PDB entry 8ZC9 | electron microscopy, 3.14 A resolution | chains B and C of the 6 polymer chains in the assembly

# Chain B
Molecule: SIR2-like domain-containing protein
Organism: Bacillus subtilis
Reference sequence: D4G637 (D4G637_BACNB); numbering as in UniProt (aligned over 1-1005)
Sequence (1005 residues; numbered 1 to 1005; the number before each row is that of its first residue):
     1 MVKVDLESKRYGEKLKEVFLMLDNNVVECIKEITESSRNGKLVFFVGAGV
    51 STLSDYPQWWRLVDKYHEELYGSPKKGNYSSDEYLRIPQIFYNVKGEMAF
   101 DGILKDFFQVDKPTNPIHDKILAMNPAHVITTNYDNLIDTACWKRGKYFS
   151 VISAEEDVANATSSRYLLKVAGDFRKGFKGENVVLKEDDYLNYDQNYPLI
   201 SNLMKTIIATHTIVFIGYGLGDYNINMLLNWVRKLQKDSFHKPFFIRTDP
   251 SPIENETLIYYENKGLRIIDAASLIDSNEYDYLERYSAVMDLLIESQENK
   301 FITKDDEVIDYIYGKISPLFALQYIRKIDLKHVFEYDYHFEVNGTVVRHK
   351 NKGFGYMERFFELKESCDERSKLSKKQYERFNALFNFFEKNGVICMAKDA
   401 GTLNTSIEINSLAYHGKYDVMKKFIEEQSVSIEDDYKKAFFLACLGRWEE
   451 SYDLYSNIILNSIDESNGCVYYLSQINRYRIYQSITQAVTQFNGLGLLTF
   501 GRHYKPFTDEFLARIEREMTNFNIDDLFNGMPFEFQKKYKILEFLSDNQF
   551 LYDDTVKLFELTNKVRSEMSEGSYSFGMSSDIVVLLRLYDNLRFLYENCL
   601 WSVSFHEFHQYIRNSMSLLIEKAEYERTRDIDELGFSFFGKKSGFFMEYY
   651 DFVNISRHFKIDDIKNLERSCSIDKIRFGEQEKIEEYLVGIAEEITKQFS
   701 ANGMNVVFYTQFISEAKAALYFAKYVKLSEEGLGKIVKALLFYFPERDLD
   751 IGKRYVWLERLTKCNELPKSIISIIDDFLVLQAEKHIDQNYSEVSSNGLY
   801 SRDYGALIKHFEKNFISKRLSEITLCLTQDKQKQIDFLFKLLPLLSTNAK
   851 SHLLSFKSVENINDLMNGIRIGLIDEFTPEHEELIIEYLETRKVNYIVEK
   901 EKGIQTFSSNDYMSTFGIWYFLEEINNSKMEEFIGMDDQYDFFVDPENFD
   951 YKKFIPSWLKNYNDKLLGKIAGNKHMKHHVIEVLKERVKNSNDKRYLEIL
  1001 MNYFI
Not modelled in the structure: 1-6, 564-577, 630-643
Differences from the reference sequence: conflict A171 (His in D4G637)
Residues lining bound ligands: NAD (nicotinamide-adenine-dinucleotide): A48, G49, T52, L53, Q58, W60, N78, Y79, Y84, G217, Y218, G219, T248, D249, Y282, Y286
What the authors report for this chain:
  - binding site for NAD: Q58, W60, Y84, D249, Y282
  - catalytic residues: N133, Y134, D135 (by similarity / conservation)
  - mutagenesis - Y134A, D135A, N202A, L1000A/M1001A: decreased catalytic activity on TTP
  - mutagenesis - R86E: decreased catalytic activity
  - mutagenesis - Y260E: unchanged catalytic activity
  - mutagenesis - R86E: decreased stability

# Chain C
Molecule: tail tube protein
Organism: Bacillus subtilis
Reference sequence: A0A162TY69 (A0A162TY69_BACIU); numbering as in UniProt (aligned over 1-264)
Sequence (264 residues; each row starts with the number of its first residue):
     1 MKTVIQDTADVYFKRKSDGKLVFTAEAQTASFSQAISEEKLRGGIGNKPL
    51 YILKSEKEINLTVKNAFFDLEWLAMTQGETIQEETKVKVFDREHGLIVDD
   101 TNKVTLKGKPVSDVTFYNKKGLTYKIAVSTDGTYTIPTAFAAAKDKLTAV
   151 YQIEKVGRRLAIKASKFSERYEVEYRTIAYNPDTEEVYSDIYIQFPNVSP
   201 SGEFEMSLENGNALAPEIKFEALADTDTDEMAVVIEASRDENTAAPVEDT
   251 TGSTQSSDLGGTTE
Not modelled in the structure: 80-167, 179-188, 240-264

# Chain B / chain C interface
Pairs across the interface (104):
  R480(B) - L208(C)  hydrogen bond (side chain-backbone)
  Q483(B) - L208(C)  hydrogen bond (side chain-backbone)
  Q483(B) - N210(C)
  S484(B) - M206(C)
  Q487(B) - M206(C)
  Q487(B) - S207(C)  hydrogen bond (side chain-backbone)
  Q487(B) - N210(C)
  Q487(B) - G211(C)
  Q491(B) - F204(C)
  Q491(B) - E205(C)
  G494(B) - F68(C)
  L495(B) - F68(C)
  L497(B) - W72(C)  hydrophobic
  L497(B) - T76(C)
  L498(B) - V22(C)  hydrophobic
  L498(B) - F68(C)  hydrophobic
  L498(B) - W72(C)  hydrophobic
  F500(B) - F204(C)  hydrophobic
  H503(B) - Q77(C)  hydrogen bond
  N548(B) - E209(C)
  F550(B) - L208(C)  hydrophobic
  S604(B) - M206(C)
  F605(B) - M206(C)
  F605(B) - S207(C)
  F605(B) - L208(C)
  H606(B) - E205(C)
  H606(B) - M206(C)  hydrogen bond (backbone-backbone)
  E607(B) - L208(C)  hydrogen bond (side chain-backbone)
  E607(B) - E209(C)
  E607(B) - N212(C)  hydrogen bond
  K660(B) - E203(C)  salt bridge
  K660(B) - E205(C)  salt bridge
  T710(B) - F204(C)
  Q711(B) - M206(C)  hydrogen bond
  Y755(B) - L41(C)
  V756(B) - E56(C)
  E759(B) - S37(C)  hydrogen bond
  E759(B) - E38(C)
  E759(B) - L41(C)
  K763(B) - E38(C)
  K763(B) - K40(C)
  S792(B) - D225(C)  hydrogen bond
  E793(B) - D225(C)
  S795(B) - L223(C)
  S795(B) - A224(C)  hydrogen bond (backbone-backbone)
  S796(B) - K57(C)
  S796(B) - E58(C)
  S796(B) - E221(C)
  S796(B) - A222(C)
  S796(B) - L223(C)
  N797(B) - E56(C)
  N797(B) - K57(C)  hydrogen bond (backbone-backbone)
  N797(B) - E58(C)
  L799(B) - E56(C)
  Y800(B) - A224(C)  hydrogen bond (side chain-backbone)
  Y800(B) - D225(C)
  Y800(B) - T226(C)
  H810(B) - K40(C)  hydrogen bond
  H810(B) - G43(C)
  K840(B) - T226(C)
  I869(B) - N47(C)
  I869(B) - L50(C)  hydrophobic
  I869(B) - I52(C)  hydrophobic
  R870(B) - I52(C)
  I874(B) - L50(C)
  D875(B) - P49(C)
  D875(B) - L50(C)
  F877(B) - L50(C)  hydrophobic
  R892(B) - D229(C)  salt bridge
  G903(B) - V234(C)
  G903(B) - E236(C)
  I904(B) - V233(C)  hydrophobic
  I904(B) - V234(C)
  I904(B) - I235(C)  hydrophobic
  Q905(B) - V234(C)  hydrogen bond (backbone-backbone)
  F907(B) - D229(C)
  F907(B) - E230(C)
  F907(B) - M231(C)  hydrogen bond (backbone-backbone)
  F907(B) - A232(C)  hydrogen bond (backbone-backbone)
  F907(B) - V234(C)  hydrophobic
  S908(B) - K57(C)
  S908(B) - D229(C)  hydrogen bond
  S909(B) - K57(C)
  S909(B) - D229(C)  hydrogen bond (backbone-backbone)
  S909(B) - M231(C)
  N910(B) - D229(C)
  D911(B) - L53(C)
  D911(B) - S55(C)  hydrogen bond
  T915(B) - L53(C)
  I918(B) - Y51(C)  hydrophobic
  W919(B) - Y51(C)  hydrogen bond (side chain-backbone)
  E924(B) - P49(C)
  E924(B) - L50(C)
  E924(B) - Y51(C)  hydrogen bond (side chain-backbone)
  K960(B) - I36(C)
  N961(B) - Q34(C)  hydrogen bond
  N961(B) - Y51(C)
  Y962(B) - Y51(C)
  Y962(B) - L53(C)  hydrophobic
  N963(B) - R42(C)
  N963(B) - Y51(C)  hydrogen bond (backbone-side chain)
  K965(B) - K48(C)
  L966(B) - Y51(C)  hydrophobic
  R995(B) - I36(C)
Other interface residues (no listed pair), chain B (74 interface residues in all): W448, F492, N493, G501, R502, W601, S602, S714, K724, K753, V794, F811, E876, T906, S914, L922
Other interface residues (no listed pair), chain C (58 interface residues in all): F13, F23, A35, E39, E79, Y171, N197, S201, I218, T228

# Overview
The interface between chain B and chain C involves 74 residues on one side and 58 on the other; the contacts
include 24 hydrogen bonds and 3 salt bridges. Polar contacts include K660(B)-E203(C), K660(B)-E205(C) and
R892(B)-D229(C). From the paper: catalytic residues N133(B), Y134(B) and D135(B); Y134A, D135A and N202A of
chain B, among others, reduce catalytic activity on TTP; 6 substitutions were tested in all.
Here chain B is SIR2-like domain-containing protein and chain C is tail tube protein, both from Bacillus
subtilis. Entry 8ZC9 (The Cryo-EM structure of DSR2-Tail tube-NAD+ complex) was determined by electron
microscopy, deposited together with 8Y13, 8Y34, 8Y3M, 8Y3W and 8Y3Y.
